8EC0 - chains K and M of the 30 polymer chains in the assembly; structure by electron microscopy, 3.30 A resolution.

[Chain K]
Molecule: Cytochrome c oxidase subunit 1
From: Saccharomyces cerevisiae
Notes: EC 7.1.1.9
UniProt: P00401 (COX1_YEAST); residue numbers follow UniProt; this construct covers 1-534
Chain sequence (534 residues; row label = number of the first residue in the row):
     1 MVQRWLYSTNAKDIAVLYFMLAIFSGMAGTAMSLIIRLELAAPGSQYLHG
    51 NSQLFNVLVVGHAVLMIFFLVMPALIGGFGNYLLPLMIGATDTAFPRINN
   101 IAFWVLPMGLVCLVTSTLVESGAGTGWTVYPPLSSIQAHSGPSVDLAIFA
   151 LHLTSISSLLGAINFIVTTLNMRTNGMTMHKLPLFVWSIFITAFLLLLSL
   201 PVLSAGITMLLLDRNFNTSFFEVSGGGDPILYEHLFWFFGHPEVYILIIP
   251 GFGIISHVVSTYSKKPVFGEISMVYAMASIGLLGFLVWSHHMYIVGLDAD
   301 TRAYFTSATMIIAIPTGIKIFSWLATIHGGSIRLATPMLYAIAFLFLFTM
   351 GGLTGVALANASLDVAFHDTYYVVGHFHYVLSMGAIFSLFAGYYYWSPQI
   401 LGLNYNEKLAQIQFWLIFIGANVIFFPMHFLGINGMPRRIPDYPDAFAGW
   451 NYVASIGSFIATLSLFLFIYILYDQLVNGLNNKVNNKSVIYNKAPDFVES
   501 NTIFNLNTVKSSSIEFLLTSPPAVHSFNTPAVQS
Ion coordination: heme a Fe site 1: His62, His378; Cu ion: His241, Val287, His290; heme a Fe site 2 near His376 (its only coordinating residue here)
Ligand contacts:
  - heme a (HEA), molecule 1: Phe19, Ile23, Gly26, Met27, Thr30, Ile36, Arg37, Leu40, Phe55, Val59, Val60, His62, Ala63, Met66, Ile67, Leu70, Val71, Gly126, Trp127, Phe377, His378, Leu381, Ser382, Ile386, Leu389, Phe390, Tyr393, Arg439, Leu465
  - heme a (HEA), molecule 2: Trp127, Trp237, Val244, Ile248, His290, His291, Thr309, Ala313, Ile314, Thr316, Gly317, Ile320, Phe348, Thr349, Gly352, Leu353, Gly355, Val356, Leu358, Ala359, Asp364, His368, Asp369, Val373, His376, Phe377, Val380, Leu381
  - phosphatidylglycerol (PGT; (1S)-2-{[{[(2R)-2,3-dihydroxypropyl]oxy}(hydroxy)phosphoryl]oxy}-1-[(palmitoyloxy)methyl]ethyl stearate): Leu463, Phe466, Leu467
Swiss-Prot annotation at these positions:
  - binding site (Ca(2+)): Glu39, Ala42, Gly44, Pro441
  - binding site (Fe(II)-heme a): His62, His378
  - binding site (Cu cation): His241, His290, His291
  - binding site (O2): Tyr245
  - binding site (Mg(2+)): His368, Asp369
  - binding site (heme a3): His376
  - cross-link: His241 to Tyr245 (1'-histidyl-3'-tyrosine (His-Tyr))
Reported in the primary citation:
  - binding site for phosphatidylglycerol: Lys408

[Chain M]
Molecule: Cytochrome c oxidase subunit 8, mitochondrial
From: Saccharomyces cerevisiae
UniProt: P04039 (COX8_YEAST); residues 1-78 here = UniProt positions 1-78
Chain sequence (78 residues; each row starts with the number of its first residue):
     1 MLCQQMIRTTAKRSSNIMTRPIIMKRSVHFKDGVYENIPFKVKGRKTPYA
    51 LSHFGFFAIGFAVPFVACYVQLKKSGAF
Not modelled in the structure: 1-27, 75-78

[Chain K / chain M interface]
Residue-residue contacts (40; chain K residue first):
  Arg4(K) - Lys31(M)
  Arg4(K) - Asn37(M)
  Trp5(K) - Ile38(M)
  Trp5(K) - Pro39(M)
  Val16(K) - Asn37(M)
  Phe24(K) - Phe56(M)  hydrophobic
  Phe24(K) - Ile59(M)  hydrophobic
  Ala28(K) - Gly60(M)
  Ala31(K) - Gly60(M)
  Ala31(K) - Phe61(M)  hydrophobic
  Met32(K) - Pro64(M)  hydrophobic
  Ile35(K) - Lys74(M)
  Tyr47(K) - Lys73(M)
  Leu48(K) - Cys68(M)  hydrophobic
  Leu48(K) - Leu72(M)  hydrophobic
  His49(K) - Leu72(M)
  His49(K) - Lys73(M)
  Asn51(K) - Leu72(M)
  Leu54(K) - Gln71(M)
  Leu54(K) - Leu72(M)  hydrophobic
  Leu118(K) - Ala67(M)  hydrophobic
  Leu118(K) - Val70(M)  hydrophobic
  Val119(K) - Gln71(M)  hydrogen bond (backbone-side chain)
  Glu120(K) - Gln71(M)  hydrogen bond
  Leu403(K) - Tyr35(M)
  Phe466(K) - Phe61(M)  hydrophobic
  Ile469(K) - Phe57(M)  hydrophobic
  Tyr473(K) - His53(M)  hydrogen bond (side chain-backbone)
  Tyr473(K) - Phe57(M)
  Leu480(K) - Tyr35(M)
  Ser520(K) - Gly33(M)  hydrogen bond (side chain-backbone)
  Pro521(K) - Asp32(M)
  Pro521(K) - Gly33(M)
  Pro521(K) - Asn37(M)
  Pro522(K) - Lys31(M)
  Pro522(K) - Asp32(M)
  Ala523(K) - Lys31(M)  hydrogen bond (backbone-backbone)
  Val524(K) - Val28(M)
  Val524(K) - His29(M)
  His525(K) - His29(M)
Interface residues without a listed pair, chain K (33 interface residues in all): Met1, Asp13, Leu17, Met27, Leu34, Leu401
Interface residues without a listed pair, chain M (29 interface residues in all): Val34, Glu36, Lys41, Val63, Phe65, Val66

[In short]
33 residues of chain K and 29 residues of chain M are in contact; the contacts include 5 hydrogen bonds. Polar
pairs include Val119(K)-Gln71(M), Glu120(K)-Gln71(M) and Tyr473(K)-His53(M). Chain K binds
phosphatidylglycerol and heme a. From the paper: a binding site for phosphatidylglycerol at Lys408(K).
Chain K is Cytochrome c oxidase subunit 1 and chain M is Cytochrome c oxidase subunit 8, mitochondrial, both
from Saccharomyces cerevisiae; the structure, III2IV respiratory supercomplex from Saccharomyces cerevisiae
cardiolipin-lacking mutant, was determined by electron microscopy together with 8E7S from the same study.
